PDB entry 7WKA | electron microscopy, 3.64 A resolution | chains C and d of the 7 polymer chains in the assembly

Chain C:
Molecule: Spike glycoprotein
Source organism: Severe acute respiratory syndrome coronavirus 2
Reference sequence: P0DTC2 (SPIKE_SARS2); residue numbers follow UniProt; this construct covers 1-68, 71-142, 146-210, 215-1208
Amino-acid sequence (1258 residues; numbered 1 to 1261 plus 6 insertion-coded residues; 9 numbers in that range are skipped by the numbering (no residue carries them; nothing is unmodelled there); the number before each row is that of its first residue; a row labelled like 210A-210F holds insertion residues (210A, then the next letters in order)):
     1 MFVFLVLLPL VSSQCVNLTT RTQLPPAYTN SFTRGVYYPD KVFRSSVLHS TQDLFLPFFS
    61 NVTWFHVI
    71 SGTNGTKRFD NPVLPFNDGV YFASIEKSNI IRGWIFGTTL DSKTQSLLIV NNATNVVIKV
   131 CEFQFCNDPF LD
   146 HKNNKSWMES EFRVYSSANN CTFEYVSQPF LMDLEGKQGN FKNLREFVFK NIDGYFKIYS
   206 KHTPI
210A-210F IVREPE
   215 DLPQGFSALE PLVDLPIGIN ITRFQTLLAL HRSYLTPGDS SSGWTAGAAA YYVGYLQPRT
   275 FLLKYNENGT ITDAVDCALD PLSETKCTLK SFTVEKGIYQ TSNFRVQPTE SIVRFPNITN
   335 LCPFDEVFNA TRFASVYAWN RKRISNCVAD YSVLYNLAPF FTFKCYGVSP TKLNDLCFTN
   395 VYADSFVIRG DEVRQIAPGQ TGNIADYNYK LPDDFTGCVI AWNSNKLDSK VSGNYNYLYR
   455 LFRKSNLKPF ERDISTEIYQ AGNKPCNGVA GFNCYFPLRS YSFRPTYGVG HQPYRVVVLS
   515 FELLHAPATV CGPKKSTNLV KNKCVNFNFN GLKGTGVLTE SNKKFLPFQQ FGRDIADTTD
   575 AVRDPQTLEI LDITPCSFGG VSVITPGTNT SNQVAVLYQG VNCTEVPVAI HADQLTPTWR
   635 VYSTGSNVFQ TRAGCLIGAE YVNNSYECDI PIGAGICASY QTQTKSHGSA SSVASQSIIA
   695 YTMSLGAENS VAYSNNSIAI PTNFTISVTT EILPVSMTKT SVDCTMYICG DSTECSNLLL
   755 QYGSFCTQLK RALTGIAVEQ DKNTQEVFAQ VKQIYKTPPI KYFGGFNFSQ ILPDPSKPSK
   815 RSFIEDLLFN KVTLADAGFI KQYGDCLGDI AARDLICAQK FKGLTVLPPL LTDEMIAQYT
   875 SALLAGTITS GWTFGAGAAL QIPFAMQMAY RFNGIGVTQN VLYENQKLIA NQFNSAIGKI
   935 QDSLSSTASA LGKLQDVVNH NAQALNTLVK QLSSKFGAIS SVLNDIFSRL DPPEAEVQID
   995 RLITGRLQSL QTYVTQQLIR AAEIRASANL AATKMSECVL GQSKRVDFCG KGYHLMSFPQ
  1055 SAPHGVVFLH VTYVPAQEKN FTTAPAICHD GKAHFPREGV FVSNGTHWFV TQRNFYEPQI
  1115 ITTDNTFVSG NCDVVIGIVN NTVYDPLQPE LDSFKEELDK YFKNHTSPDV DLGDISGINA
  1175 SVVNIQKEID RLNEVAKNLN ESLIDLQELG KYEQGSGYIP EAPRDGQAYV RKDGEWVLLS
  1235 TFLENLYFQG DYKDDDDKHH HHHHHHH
Not modelled in the structure: 1-13, 71-76, 146-158, 210A-210F, 248-254, 621-630, 677-688, 828-853, 1148-1261
Construct notes: variant Val67 (Ala in P0DTC2), Ile95 (Thr in P0DTC2), Asp142 (Gly in P0DTC2), Asp339 (Gly in P0DTC2), Leu371 (Ser in P0DTC2), Pro373 (Ser in P0DTC2), Phe375 (Ser in P0DTC2), Asn417 (Lys in P0DTC2), Lys440 (Asn in P0DTC2), Ser446 (Gly in P0DTC2), Asn477 (Ser in P0DTC2), Lys478 (Thr in P0DTC2), Ala484 (Glu in P0DTC2), Arg493 (Gln in P0DTC2), Ser496 (Gly in P0DTC2), Arg498 (Gln in P0DTC2), Tyr501 (Asn in P0DTC2), His505 (Tyr in P0DTC2), Lys547 (Thr in P0DTC2), Gly614 (Asp in P0DTC2), Tyr655 (His in P0DTC2), Lys679 (Asn in P0DTC2), His681 (Pro in P0DTC2), Gly682 (Arg in P0DTC2), Ser683 (Arg in P0DTC2), Ser685 (Arg in P0DTC2), Lys764 (Asn in P0DTC2), Tyr796 (Asp in P0DTC2), Lys856 (Asn in P0DTC2), His954 (Gln in P0DTC2), Lys969 (Asn in P0DTC2), Phe981 (Leu in P0DTC2), Pro986 (Lys in P0DTC2), Pro987 (Val in P0DTC2); insertion (210A-210B); conflict Arg210C (Asn211 in P0DTC2), Glu210D (Leu212 in P0DTC2), Pro210E (Val213 in P0DTC2), Glu210F (Arg214 in P0DTC2); expression tag (1209-1261)
Swiss-Prot annotation at these positions:
  - region: Asn280 to Cys301 (Putative superantigen), Arg403 to Asp405 (Integrin-binding motif), Asn448 to Phe456 (Immunodominant HLA epitope recognized by the CD8+), Ser816 to Tyr837 (Fusion peptide 1), Lys835 to Phe855 (Fusion peptide 2), Asp1163 to Glu1202 (Heptad repeat 2)
  - site: Arg815, Ser816 (Cleavage)
  - glycosylation: Asn17 (N-linked (GlcNAc...) (complex) asparagine), Asn61 (N-linked (GlcNAc...) (hybrid) asparagine), Asn74 (N-linked (GlcNAc...) (complex) asparagine), Asn122 (N-linked (GlcNAc...) (hybrid) asparagine), Asn149 (N-linked (GlcNAc...) (complex) asparagine), Asn165 (N-linked (GlcNAc...) (complex) asparagine), Asn234 (N-linked (GlcNAc...) (high mannose) asparagine), Asn282 (N-linked (GlcNAc...) (complex) asparagine), Thr323 (O-linked (GalNAc) threonine), Ser325 (O-linked (HexNAc...) serine), Asn331 (N-linked (GlcNAc...) (complex) asparagine), Asn343 (N-linked (GlcNAc...) (complex) asparagine), Asn603 (N-linked (GlcNAc...) (hybrid) asparagine), Asn616 (N-linked (GlcNAc...) (complex) asparagine), Asn657 (N-linked (GlcNAc...) (complex) asparagine), Thr676 (O-linked (GlcNAc...) threonine), Thr678 (O-linked (GlcNAc...) threonine), Asn709 (N-linked (GlcNAc...) (high mannose) asparagine), Asn717 (N-linked (GlcNAc...) (hybrid) asparagine), Asn801 (N-linked (GlcNAc...) (hybrid) asparagine) and 6 more in UniProt
  - natural variant: Leu5 (L5F: In strain: Iota/B.1.526), Ser13 (S13I: In strain: Epsilon/B.1.427/B.1.429), Leu18 (L18F: In strain: Beta/B.1.351, Gamma/P.1 and 1 more), Thr19 (T19I: In strain: Omicron/BQ.1.1, Omicron/XBB.1.5 and 1 more; T19R: In strain: Delta/B.1.617.2, Omicron/BA.2 and 4 more), Thr20 (T20N: In strain: Gamma/P.1), Leu24 to Ala27 (sequence variant, change not given here; In strain: Omicron/BA.2, Omicron/BA.2.12.1 and 6 more), Pro26 (P26S: In strain: Gamma/P.1), Gln52 (Q52H: In strain: Omicron/EG.5.1), Val67 (A67V: In strain: Eta/B.1.525, Omicron/BA.1; this construct carries the variant), Gly75 (G75V: In strain: Lambda/C.37), Thr76 (T76I: In strain: Lambda/C.37), Asp80 (D80A: In strain: Beta/B.1.351), 74 further natural variant entries in UniProt
  - mutagenesis: Asn121 (N121Q: Partial loss of biliverdin affinity), Arg190 (R190K: Partial loss of biliverdin affinity), Asn234 (N234Q: Increased resistance to neutralizing antibodies), Asn331 (N331Q: Reduced viral infectivity), Asn343 (N343Q: Reduced viral infectivity), Leu452 (L452R: Increased resistance to neutralizing antibodies. Decreases HLA binding to NF9 epitope. Increased binding affinity to human ACE2), Tyr453 (Y453F: Decreased HLA binding to NF9 epitope. Increased binding affinity to human ACE2), Ala475 (A475V: Increased resistance to neutralizing antibodies), Val483 (V483A: Increased resistance to neutralizing antibodies), Phe490 (F490L: Increased resistance to neutralizing antibodies and human covalescent sera neutralization), His519 (H519P: Increased resistance to human covalescent sera neutralization), Ser673 (S673A: No effect on O-glycosylation by host GALNT1), 4 further mutagenesis entries in UniProt
Disulfide bonds: Cys131-Cys166, Cys291-Cys301, Cys336-Cys361, Cys379-Cys432, Cys480-Cys488, Cys538-Cys590, Cys617-Cys649, Cys662-Cys671, Cys738-Cys760, Cys743-Cys749, Cys1032-Cys1043, Cys1082-Cys1126

Chain d:
Molecule: Light chain of S3H3 Fab
Source organism: Mus musculus
Notes: antibody fragment or engineered binder
Amino-acid sequence (215 residues; row label = number of the first residue in the row):
     1 DIVLTQSPAS LAVSLGQRAT ISCRASKSVS ASVYSYMHWY QQKPGQPPKL LIYLASSLES
    61 GVPARFSGSG SGTDFTLNIH PVEEEDAATY YCHHSRELPP AFGGGTKLEI KRADAAPTVS
   121 IFPPSSEQLT SGGASVVCFL NNFYPKDINV KWKIDGSERQ NGVLNSWTDQ DSKDSTYSMS
   181 STLTLTKDEY ERHNSYTCEA THKTSTSPIV KSFNR
Disulfide bonds: Cys23-Cys92, Cys138-Cys198

Chain C / chain d interface:
Pairs across the interface (14):
  Asn536(C) - Leu98(d)
  Glu554(C) - Tyr36(d)
  Glu554(C) - Arg96(d)  salt bridge
  Ser555(C) - Ala31(d)
  Ser555(C) - Ser32(d)  hydrogen bond (backbone-side chain)
  Asn556(C) - Ser30(d)
  Asn556(C) - Ala31(d)
  Asn556(C) - Arg96(d)  hydrogen bond
  Phe559(C) - Ser32(d)
  Phe559(C) - Val33(d)  hydrophobic
  Phe559(C) - Tyr34(d)
  Leu582(C) - Tyr34(d)  hydrogen bond (backbone-side chain)
  Glu583(C) - Tyr34(d)
  Ile584(C) - Ser32(d)  hydrogen bond (backbone-side chain)
Also at the interface, not in a pair above, chain C (10 interface residues in all): Lys535, Leu585

Overview:
10 residues of chain C face 8 of chain d across their interface, with 4 hydrogen bonds and 1 salt bridge.
Polar contacts include Glu554(C)-Arg96(d), Ser555(C)-Ser32(d) and Asn556(C)-Arg96(d). From UniProt: 16
mutagenesis sites on chain C.
Chain C is Spike glycoprotein (Severe acute respiratory syndrome coronavirus 2) and chain d is Light chain of
S3H3 Fab (Mus musculus); the structure, SARS-CoV-2 Omicron closed state spike protein in complex with S3H3
Fab, was determined by electron microscopy (same publication as 7WK4, 7WK6, 7WK8, 7WK9, 7WVP and 7WVQ).
